9I7T - chains G and A of the 12 polymer chains in the assembly; structure by electron microscopy, 3.80 A resolution.

Chain G:
Molecule: Mitochondrial import receptor subunit tom6
Organism: Thermochaetoides thermophila DSM 1495
UniProtKB: G0S9G0 (G0S9G0_CHATD); residues 1-84 here = UniProt positions 1-84
Chain sequence (84 residues; numbered 1 to 84; the number before each row is that of its first residue):
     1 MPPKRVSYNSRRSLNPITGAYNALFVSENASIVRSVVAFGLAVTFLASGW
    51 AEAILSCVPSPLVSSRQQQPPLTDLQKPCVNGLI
Not modelled in the structure: 1-15, 57-84

Chain A:
Molecule: Mitochondrial import receptor subunit (Tom40)-like protein
Organism: Thermochaetoides thermophila DSM 1495
UniProtKB: G0S7S2 (G0S7S2_CHATD); residue numbers follow UniProt; this construct covers 1-256, 267-347
Chain sequence (347 residues; row label = number of the first residue in the row; note: 9 numbers in that range are skipped by the numbering (no residue carries them; nothing is unmodelled there); a row labelled like 256A-256I holds insertion residues (256A, then the next letters in order)):
     1 MASSTNSPLAFLRSNPVFASLSDLYDAFQERRQKLGLSNPGLVENIAKEV
    51 QRDVLTTNLMFSGLRADLTKAFSLNPLFQVSHQFAMGERLSPYTFAALYG
   101 TSKMFAQGNIDDQGNLSTTFNYRWTPSFTTKTRFQITPGATGQDMAQFEH
   151 EYSGADFTATIKALNPSFLEGGLTGIFVGQYLQSITPKLSLGLEAVWQRA
   201 GLTQGPDTAISYVGRYKTENWIASAQLQAQGALNASYWQRLGEKVQAGVD
   251 MTLSVN
256A-256I PGAAMMGGP
   265 T
   267 KEGITTFGAKYDFRMSTFRAQIDTKGKLSCVLEKRVAAPVMMTFAADVDH
   317 FTQQAKVGVGISIEAGGEELQDQQPAPNIPF
Not modelled in the structure: 1-20, 256A-256I

Chain G / chain A interface:
Contacting residue pairs - 21 pairs, chain G then chain A:
  Glu-28(G) / Lys-267(A)  salt bridge
  Ser-31(G) / Gly-269(A)  hydrogen bond (side chain-backbone)
  Ile-32(G) / Lys-267(A)
  Ile-32(G) / Glu-268(A)
  Ile-32(G) / Gly-269(A)
  Ser-35(G) / Leu-253(A)
  Ser-35(G) / Gly-269(A)
  Ser-35(G) / Ile-270(A)
  Ser-35(G) / Thr-271(A)  hydrogen bond (backbone-side chain)
  Ala-38(G) / Thr-290(A)
  Phe-39(G) / Met-251(A)  hydrophobic
  Phe-39(G) / Thr-271(A)
  Ala-42(G) / Val-249(A)  hydrophobic
  Ala-42(G) / Phe-273(A)  hydrophobic
  Phe-45(G) / Phe-273(A)  hydrophobic
  Leu-46(G) / Tyr-237(A)  hydrophobic
  Leu-46(G) / Gln-239(A)  hydrogen bond (backbone-side chain)
  Ala-47(G) / Gln-239(A)
  Leu-55(G) / Leu-241(A)  hydrophobic
  Leu-55(G) / Tyr-277(A)  hydrogen bond (backbone-side chain)
  Ser-56(G) / Leu-241(A)
Other interface residues (no listed pair), chain G (18 interface residues in all): Asn-29, Arg-34, Val-36, Val-43, Ala-51, Glu-52
Other interface residues (no listed pair), chain A (19 interface residues in all): Ala-235, Val-245, Ala-247, Ser-254, Ala-275

Summary:
Chain G and chain A form an interface of 18 and 19 residues respectively; the contacts include 4 hydrogen
bonds and 1 salt bridge. Polar contacts include Glu-28(G)/Lys-267(A), Ser-31(G)/Gly-269(A) and
Ser-35(G)/Thr-271(A).
Chain G is Mitochondrial import receptor subunit tom6 and chain A is Mitochondrial import receptor subunit
(Tom40)-like protein, both from Thermochaetoides thermophila DSM 1495; the structure, CryoEM structure of the
Chaetomium thermophilum TOM holo complex at 3.8 angstrom resolution, was determined by electron microscopy,
deposited together with 9I6B and 9I7P.
